6TMJ - chains K and O2 of the 15 polymer chains in the assembly; structure by electron microscopy, 3.50 A resolution.

== Chain K ==
Name: subunit a
Organism: Toxoplasma gondii (strain ATCC 50853 / GT1)
UniProtKB: A0A125YSI9 (A0A125YSI9_TOXGG); residue numbers follow UniProt; this construct covers 1-224
Sequence (224 residues; row label = number of the first residue in the row):
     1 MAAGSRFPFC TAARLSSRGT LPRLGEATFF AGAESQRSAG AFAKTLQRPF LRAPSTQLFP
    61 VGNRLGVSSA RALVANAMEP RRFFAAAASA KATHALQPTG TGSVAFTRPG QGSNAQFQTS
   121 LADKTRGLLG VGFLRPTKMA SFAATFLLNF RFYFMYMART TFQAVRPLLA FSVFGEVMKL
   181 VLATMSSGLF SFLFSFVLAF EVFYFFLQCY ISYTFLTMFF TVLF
Unresolved in the structure: 1-150, 220-224

== Chain O2 ==
Name: subunit c
Organism: Toxoplasma gondii (strain ATCC 50853 / GT1)
UniProtKB: A0A125YJV2 (A0A125YJV2_TOXGG); residues 1-166 here = UniProt positions 1-166
Sequence (166 residues; row label = number of the first residue in the row):
     1 MFFSRLSLSA LKAAPAREAL PGLLSRQSFS SAGFSQFSSQ KFFFSPSRNF SQSPLFQKHT
    61 PVHCNQRIAS ALVPTQQPAM TRQNPYAMQV GARYDAGVAS LSAAIALMSV GGVAQGIGSL
   121 FAALVSGTAR NPSIKEDLFT YTLIGMGFLE FLGIICVLMS AVLLYS
Unresolved in the structure: 1-95

== Interface between chain K and chain O2 ==
Residue-residue contacts - 13 pairs, chain K then chain O2:
  Phe-162(K) with Phe-151(O2), hydrophobic
  Arg-166(K) with Gly-147(O2); Phe-151(O2)
  Leu-169(K) with Phe-151(O2), hydrophobic
  Phe-174(K) with Ile-154(O2), hydrophobic
  Tyr-204(K) with Met-146(O2); Gly-147(O2), hydrogen bond (side chain-backbone); Glu-150(O2); Phe-151(O2), hydrogen bond (side chain-backbone)
  Leu-207(K) with Leu-143(O2); Gly-147(O2)
  Gln-208(K) with Gly-147(O2), hydrogen bond (side chain-backbone)
  Ile-211(K) with Phe-148(O2), hydrophobic
Interface residues without a listed pair, chain K (10 interface residues in all): Val-177, Tyr-210
Interface residues without a listed pair, chain O2 (9 interface residues in all): Ile-144, Leu-158

== In short ==
The interface between chain K and chain O2 involves 10 residues on one side and 9 on the other; the contacts
include 3 hydrogen bonds. Polar contacts include Tyr-204(K)/Gly-147(O2), Tyr-204(K)/Phe-151(O2) and
Gln-208(K)/Gly-147(O2).
Here chain K is subunit a and chain O2 is subunit c, both from Toxoplasma gondii (strain ATCC 50853 / GT1).
Entry 6TMJ (Cryo-EM structure of Toxoplasma gondii mitochondrial ATP synthase dimer, rotor-stator model) was
determined by electron microscopy together with 6TMG, 6TMH, 6TMI, 6TMK and 6TML from the same study.
